7PKN - chains P and Q of the 11 polymer chains in the assembly; structure by electron microscopy, 3.20 A resolution.

[Chain P]
Molecule: Centromere protein P
Source organism: Homo sapiens
UniProt: Q6IPU0 (CENPP_HUMAN); residue numbers follow UniProt; this construct covers 1-288
Chain sequence (288 residues; each row starts with the number of its first residue):
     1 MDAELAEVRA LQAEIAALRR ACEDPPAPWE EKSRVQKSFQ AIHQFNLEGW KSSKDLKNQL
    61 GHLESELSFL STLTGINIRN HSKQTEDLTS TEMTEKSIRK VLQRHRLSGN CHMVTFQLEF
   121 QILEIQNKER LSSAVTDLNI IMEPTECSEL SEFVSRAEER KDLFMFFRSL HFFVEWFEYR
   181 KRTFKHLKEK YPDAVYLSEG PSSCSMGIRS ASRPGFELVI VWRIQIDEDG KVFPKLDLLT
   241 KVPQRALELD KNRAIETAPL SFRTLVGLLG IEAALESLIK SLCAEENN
Unresolved in the structure: 1-52, 91-97, 284-288
UniProt features mapped onto this chain:
  - modified residue: S38 (Phosphoserine)

[Chain Q]
Molecule: Centromere protein Q
Source organism: Homo sapiens
UniProt: Q7L2Z9 (CENPQ_HUMAN); numbering as in UniProt (aligned over 1-268)
Chain sequence (268 residues; row label = number of the first residue in the row):
     1 MSGKANASKK NAQQLKRNPK RKKDNEEVVL SENKVRNTVK KNKNHLKDLS SEGQTKHTNL
    61 KHGKTAASKR KTWQPLSKST RDHLQTMMES VIMTILSNSI KEKEEIQYHL NFLKKRLLQQ
   121 CETLKVPPKK MEDLTNVSSL LNMERARDKA NEEGLALLQE EIDKMVETTE LMTGNIQSLK
   181 NKIQILASEV EEEEERVKQM HQINSSGVLS LPELSQKTLK APTLQKEILA LIPNQNALLK
   241 DLDILHNSSQ MKSMSTFIEE AYKKLDAS
Unresolved in the structure: 1-73, 205-208
UniProt features mapped onto this chain:
  - modified residue (Phosphoserine): S31, S50, S249
  - mutagenesis: S50 (S50A: Abolishes the recruitment CENPE to kinetochores but has no effect on recruitment of PLK1 to knetochores; S50D: No loss of the recruitment CENPE to kinetochores)

[How chain P and chain Q interact]
Pairs across the interface (29):
  T183(P) - L211(Q)
  H186(P) - L209(Q)
  S198(P) - E259(Q)
  E199(P) - Y262(Q)  hydrogen bond
  P201(P) - D266(Q)
  R223(P) - L224(Q)
  F233(P) - K217(Q)
  P234(P) - T218(Q)  hydrogen bond (backbone-side chain)
  K235(P) - T218(Q)
  D237(P) - T223(Q)  hydrogen bond
  D237(P) - L224(Q)  hydrogen bond (side chain-backbone)
  D237(P) - Q225(Q)
  P259(P) - T223(Q)
  P259(P) - Q225(Q)
  R263(P) - L219(Q)
  R263(P) - A221(Q)  hydrogen bond (side chain-backbone)
  R263(P) - P222(Q)  hydrogen bond (side chain-backbone)
  R263(P) - T223(Q)
  V266(P) - E213(Q)
  G267(P) - L219(Q)
  G270(P) - E213(Q)  hydrogen bond (backbone-side chain)
  I271(P) - P212(Q)
  I271(P) - L214(Q)  hydrophobic
  E272(P) - L209(Q)
  E272(P) - L211(Q)
  E276(P) - Q202(Q)
  E276(P) - N204(Q)
  S277(P) - H201(Q)
  K280(P) - Q202(Q)  hydrogen bond
Interface residues without a listed pair, chain P (26 interface residues in all): W176, Y179, L197, L236, L239, L269

[In short]
Chain P and chain Q form an interface of 26 and 19 residues respectively; the contacts include 8 hydrogen
bonds. Among the polar pairs are E199(P)-Y262(Q), P234(P)-T218(Q) and D237(P)-T223(Q). UniProt lists one
mutagenesis site on chain Q.
Chain P is Centromere protein P and chain Q is Centromere protein Q, both from Homo sapiens; the structure,
Structure of the human CCAN deltaCT complex, was determined by electron microscopy, deposited together with
7PB4, 7PB8, 7PII, 7R5R, 7R5S, 7R5V, 7YWX and 7YYH.
